1HB7 - chains E and J of the 12 polymer chains in the assembly; structure by electron microscopy, 14.00 A resolution (very low resolution: no residue pairs are listed; an interface is given only as per-side residue counts).

# Chain E (and J)
Protein: Bacteriophage PRD1 SUS1 mutant capsid
From: Bacteriophage PRD1
Notes: chain J of this document is another copy of the same molecule, construct and numbering; everything in this record applies to it too
UniProt: P22535 (COA3_BPPRD); residues 2-395 here correspond to UniProt positions 1-394 (UniProt number = residue number - 1)
Amino-acid sequence (394 residues; row label = number of the first residue in the row):
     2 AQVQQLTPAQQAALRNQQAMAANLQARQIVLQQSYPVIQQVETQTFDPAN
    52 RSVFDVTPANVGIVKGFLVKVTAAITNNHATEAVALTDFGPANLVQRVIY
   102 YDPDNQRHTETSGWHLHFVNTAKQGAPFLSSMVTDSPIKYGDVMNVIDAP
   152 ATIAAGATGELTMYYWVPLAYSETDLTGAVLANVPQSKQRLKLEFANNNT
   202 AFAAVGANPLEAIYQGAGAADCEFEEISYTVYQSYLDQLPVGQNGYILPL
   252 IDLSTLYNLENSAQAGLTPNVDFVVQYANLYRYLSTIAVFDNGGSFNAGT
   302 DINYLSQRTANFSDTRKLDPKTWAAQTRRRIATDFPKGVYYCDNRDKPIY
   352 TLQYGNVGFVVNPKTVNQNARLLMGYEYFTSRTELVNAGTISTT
Not modelled in the structure: 2-12, 386-395 (chain J: 2-14, 386-395)

# Interface between chain E and chain J
At this resolution (14 A) residue pairs are not listed: 14 residues of chain E and 14 of chain J lie at the interface.

# In short
The chain E/chain J interface involves 14 residues from each chain.
Both chains are Bacteriophage PRD1 SUS1 mutant capsid (Bacteriophage PRD1). Entry 1HB7 (quasi-atomic
resolution model of bacteriophage PRD1 sus1 mutant, obtained by combined cryo-EM and X-ray crystallography)
was determined by electron microscopy together with 1HB5 and 1HB9 from the same study.
